3D4W - chain A; structure by X-ray diffraction, 1.90 A resolution.

[Chain A]
Molecule: Thermonuclease
Source organism: Staphylococcus aureus
Notes: EC 3.1.31.1; fragment: UNP database residues 80-228
UniProt: Q8NXI6 (NUC_STAAW); residues 1-149 here correspond to UniProt positions 80-228 (UniProt number = residue number + 79)
Amino-acid sequence (143 residues; each row starts with the number of its first residue; note: 6 numbers in that range are skipped by the numbering (no residue carries them; nothing is unmodelled there)):
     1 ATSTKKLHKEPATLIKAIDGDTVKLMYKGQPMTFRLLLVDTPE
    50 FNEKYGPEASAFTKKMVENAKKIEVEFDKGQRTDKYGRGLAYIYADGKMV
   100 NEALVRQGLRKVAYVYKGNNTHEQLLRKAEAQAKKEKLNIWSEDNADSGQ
Not modelled in the structure: 1-5, 144-149
Sequence notes: engineered mutation Phe50 (Gly129 in Q8NXI6), Asn51 (Val130 in Q8NXI6), Arg109 (Ala188 in Q8NXI6), Gly117 (Pro196 in Q8NXI6), Ala128 (Ser207 in Q8NXI6)
Curated features (UniProtKB/Swiss-Prot):
  - active site: Arg35, Glu43, Arg87
  - binding site (Ca(2+)): Asp21, Asp40, Thr41
What the authors report for this chain:
  - mutagenesis - G20R, L36R, T41R, A58R, I92R, V104R, A109R: abolished catalytic activity
  - mutagenesis - G20R, V23R, L25R, F34R, L36R, L37R, L38R (-1.2 kcal/mol), V39R, T41R, A58R, T62R, V66R, V74R, Y91R, I92R (-11.8 kcal/mol), V99R, N100R, L103R, V104R (-11.8 kcal/mol), A109R: decreased stability
  - conformationally variable residues (loop rearrangement): Pro42 to Lys53
  - contacts within the chain: Asp21-Arg109 (salt bridge)
  - catalytic residues: Asp21 (citing earlier work)

[Summary]
UniProt lists 3 active-site residues and 3 Ca2+-binding residues. From the paper: the catalytic residue Asp21;
G20R, V23R and L25R, among others, reduce stability; 20 substitutions were tested in all.
Chain A is Thermonuclease (Staphylococcus aureus); the structure, Crystal structure of Staphylococcal nuclease
variant Delta+PHS A109R at cryogenic temperature, was determined by X-ray diffraction together with 3D8G and
3DHQ from the same study.
